8A23 - chains A and B; structure by X-ray diffraction, 2.80 A resolution.

[Chain A]
Name: 2'-O-methyltransferase nsp16
From: Severe acute respiratory syndrome coronavirus 2
Notes: EC 2.1.1.57
Reference sequence: P0DTD1 (R1AB_SARS2); residues 1-298 here correspond to UniProt positions 6799-7096 (UniProt number = residue number + 6798)
Sequence (299 residues; each row starts with the number of its first residue; numbering starts at 0):
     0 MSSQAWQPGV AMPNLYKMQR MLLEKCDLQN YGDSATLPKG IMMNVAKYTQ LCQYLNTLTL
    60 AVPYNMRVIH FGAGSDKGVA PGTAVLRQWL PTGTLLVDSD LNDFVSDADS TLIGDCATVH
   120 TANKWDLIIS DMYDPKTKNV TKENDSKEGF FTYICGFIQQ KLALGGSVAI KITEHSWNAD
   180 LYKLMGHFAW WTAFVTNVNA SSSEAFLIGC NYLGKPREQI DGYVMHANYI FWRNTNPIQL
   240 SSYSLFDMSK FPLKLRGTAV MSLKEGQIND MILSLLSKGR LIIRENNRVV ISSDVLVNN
Disordered / not traced: 0, 139-140, 295-298
Construct notes: initiating methionine (0)
UniProt features mapped onto this chain:
  - active site: Lys46, Asp130, Lys170, Glu203
Small-molecule neighbours: KW6 ((2R,3R,4S,5R)-2-[4-azanyl-5-(2-quinolin-3-ylethynyl)pyrrolo[2,3-d]pyrimidin-7-yl]-5-(hydroxymethyl)oxolane-3,4-diol): Gly71, Gly73, Asp99, Leu100, Asn101, Gly113, Asp114, Cys115, Asp130, Met131, Tyr132, Asp133, Glu147, Gly148, Phe149

[Chain B]
Name: Non-structural protein 10
From: Severe acute respiratory syndrome coronavirus 2
Reference sequence: P0DTD1 (R1AB_SARS2); residues 10-131 here correspond to UniProt positions 4263-4384 (UniProt number = residue number + 4253)
Sequence (123 residues; numbered 9 to 131; the number before each row is that of its first residue):
     9 MNSTVLSFCA FAVDAAKAYK DYLASGGQPI TNCVKMLCTH TGTGQAITVT PEANMDQESF
    69 GGASCCLYCR CHIDHPNPKG FCDLKGKYVQ IPTTCANDPV GFTLKNTVCT VCGMWKGYGC
   129 SCD
Disordered / not traced: 9-21, 131
Construct notes: initiating methionine (9)
UniProt features mapped onto this chain:
  - binding site (Zn(2+)): Cys74, Cys77, His83, Cys90, Cys117, Cys120, Cys128, Cys130
Bound ions: Zn2+ site 1: Cys74, Cys77, His83, Cys90; Zn2+ site 2: Cys117, Cys120, Cys128, Cys130

[Interface between chain A and chain B]
Residue-residue contacts (42):
  Lys38(A) with Lys43(B), hydrogen bond (backbone-side chain)
  Gly39(A) with Lys43(B)
  Ile40(A) with Lys43(B); Met44(B); Leu45(B), hydrophobic
  Met41(A) with Asn40(B); Cys41(B); Val42(B), hydrophobic
  Val44(A) with Val42(B), hydrophobic; Lys43(B)
  Thr48(A) with Leu45(B)
  Lys76(A) with Asn40(B)
  Val78(A) with Asn40(B); Val42(B), hydrophobic; Ser72(B); Arg78(B)
  Ala83(A) with Val42(B), hydrophobic; Met44(B); Tyr96(B), hydrogen bond (backbone-side chain)
  Val84(A) with Met44(B)
  Arg86(A) with Gly94(B); Tyr96(B)
  Gln87(A) with Met44(B); Leu45(B), hydrogen bond (side chain-backbone); Pro59(B); Tyr96(B), hydrogen bond (backbone-side chain)
  Asp102(A) with His80(B), salt bridge
  Val104(A) with Ala71(B), hydrophobic; Cys77(B); His80(B)
  Ser105(A) with Ala71(B); Lys93(B), hydrogen bond (backbone-side chain)
  Asp106(A) with Gly69(B); Gly70(B), hydrogen bond (side chain-backbone); Ala71(B), hydrogen bond (side chain-backbone); Lys93(B); Gly94(B), hydrogen bond (side chain-backbone)
  Ala107(A) with Lys93(B), hydrogen bond (backbone-side chain)
  Leu244(A) with Leu45(B), hydrophobic
  Met247(A) with Leu45(B); Thr47(B)
  Ser248(A) with Thr47(B)
Interface residues without a listed pair, chain A (24 interface residues in all): Pro37, Ala45, Pro80, Thr91
Interface residues without a listed pair, chain B (22 interface residues in all): Cys46, Val57, Leu92, Lys95

[Summary]
24 residues of chain A and 22 residues of chain B are in contact, with 9 hydrogen bonds and 1 salt bridge.
Among the polar pairs are Asp102(A)-His80(B), Lys38(A)-Lys43(B) and Ala83(A)-Tyr96(B). Chain A binds compound
KW6.
Chain A is 2'-O-methyltransferase nsp16 and chain B is Non-structural protein 10, both from Severe acute
respiratory syndrome coronavirus 2; the structure, Crystal structure of SARS-CoV-2 nsp10/nsp16
methyltransferase in complex with TO383, was determined by X-ray diffraction.
